Entry 6F42 (electron microscopy, 5.50 A resolution (low resolution: residue-level contacts below are approximate; hydrogen-bond / salt-bridge calls are withheld)); this record covers chains U and Y of the 22 polymer chains in the assembly.

Chain U:
Molecule: TATA-box-binding protein
Organism: Saccharomyces cerevisiae (strain ATCC 204508 / S288c)
Reference sequence: P13393 (TBP_YEAST); numbering as in UniProt (aligned over 1-240)
Sequence (240 residues; numbered 1 to 240; the number before each row is that of its first residue):
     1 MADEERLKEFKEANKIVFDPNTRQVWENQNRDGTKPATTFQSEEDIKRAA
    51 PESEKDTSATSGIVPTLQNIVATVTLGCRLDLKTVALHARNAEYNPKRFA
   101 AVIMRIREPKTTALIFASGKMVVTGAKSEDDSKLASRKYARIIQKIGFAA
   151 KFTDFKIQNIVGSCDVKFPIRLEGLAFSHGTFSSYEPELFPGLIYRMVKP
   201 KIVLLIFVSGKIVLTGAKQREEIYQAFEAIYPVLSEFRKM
Disordered / not traced: 1-60

Chain Y:
Molecule: Template DNA
Sequence (81 nucleotides; row label = number of the first residue in the row):
     1 CCAAATGTCCACGAAGGGTTACTTCGCGAACACACTATTGCGAAAAAAAC
    51 ATTTATTTATAGTAGCCGAAAATAGTGGACG
Disordered / not traced: 1-33, 77-81

Interface between chain U and chain Y:
Contacting residue pairs - 20 pairs, chain U then chain Y:
  Gln68(U) - DT58(Y)
  Gln68(U) - DA59(Y)
  Asn69(U) - DT57(Y)
  Asn69(U) - DT58(Y)
  Arg98(U) - DT54(Y)
  Arg98(U) - DA55(Y)
  Phe99(U) - DT54(Y)
  Phe99(U) - DA55(Y)
  Thr124(U) - DT57(Y)
  Val161(U) - DT58(Y)
  Ser163(U) - DA59(Y)
  Ser163(U) - DT60(Y)
  Pro191(U) - DA61(Y)
  Pro191(U) - DG62(Y)
  Phe207(U) - DT60(Y)
  Ser209(U) - DA61(Y)
  Lys211(U) - DT60(Y)
  Lys211(U) - DA61(Y)
  Val213(U) - DA59(Y)
  Val213(U) - DT60(Y)
Interface residues without a listed pair, chain U (14 interface residues in all): Val71, Ile103
Interface residues without a listed pair, chain Y (9 interface residues in all): DT56

Summary:
14 residues of chain U and 9 residues of chain Y are in contact.
Chain U is TATA-box-binding protein (Saccharomyces cerevisiae (strain ATCC 204508 / S288c)) and chain Y is
Template DNA; the structure, RNA Polymerase III closed complex CC1, was determined by electron microscopy
together with 6F40, 6F41 and 6F44 from the same study.
